Entry 3I3D (X-ray diffraction, 2.20 A resolution); this record covers chains A and C of the 4 polymer chains in the assembly.

# Chain A (and C)
Molecule: Beta-galactosidase
Source organism: Escherichia coli
Notes: EC 3.2.1.23; chain C of this document is another copy of the same molecule, construct and numbering; everything in this record applies to it too
UniProtKB: B8LFD6 (B8LFD6_ECOLI); residues 9-1023 here correspond to UniProt positions 10-1024 (UniProt number = residue number + 1)
Amino-acid sequence (1023 residues; numbered 1 to 1023; the number before each row is that of its first residue):
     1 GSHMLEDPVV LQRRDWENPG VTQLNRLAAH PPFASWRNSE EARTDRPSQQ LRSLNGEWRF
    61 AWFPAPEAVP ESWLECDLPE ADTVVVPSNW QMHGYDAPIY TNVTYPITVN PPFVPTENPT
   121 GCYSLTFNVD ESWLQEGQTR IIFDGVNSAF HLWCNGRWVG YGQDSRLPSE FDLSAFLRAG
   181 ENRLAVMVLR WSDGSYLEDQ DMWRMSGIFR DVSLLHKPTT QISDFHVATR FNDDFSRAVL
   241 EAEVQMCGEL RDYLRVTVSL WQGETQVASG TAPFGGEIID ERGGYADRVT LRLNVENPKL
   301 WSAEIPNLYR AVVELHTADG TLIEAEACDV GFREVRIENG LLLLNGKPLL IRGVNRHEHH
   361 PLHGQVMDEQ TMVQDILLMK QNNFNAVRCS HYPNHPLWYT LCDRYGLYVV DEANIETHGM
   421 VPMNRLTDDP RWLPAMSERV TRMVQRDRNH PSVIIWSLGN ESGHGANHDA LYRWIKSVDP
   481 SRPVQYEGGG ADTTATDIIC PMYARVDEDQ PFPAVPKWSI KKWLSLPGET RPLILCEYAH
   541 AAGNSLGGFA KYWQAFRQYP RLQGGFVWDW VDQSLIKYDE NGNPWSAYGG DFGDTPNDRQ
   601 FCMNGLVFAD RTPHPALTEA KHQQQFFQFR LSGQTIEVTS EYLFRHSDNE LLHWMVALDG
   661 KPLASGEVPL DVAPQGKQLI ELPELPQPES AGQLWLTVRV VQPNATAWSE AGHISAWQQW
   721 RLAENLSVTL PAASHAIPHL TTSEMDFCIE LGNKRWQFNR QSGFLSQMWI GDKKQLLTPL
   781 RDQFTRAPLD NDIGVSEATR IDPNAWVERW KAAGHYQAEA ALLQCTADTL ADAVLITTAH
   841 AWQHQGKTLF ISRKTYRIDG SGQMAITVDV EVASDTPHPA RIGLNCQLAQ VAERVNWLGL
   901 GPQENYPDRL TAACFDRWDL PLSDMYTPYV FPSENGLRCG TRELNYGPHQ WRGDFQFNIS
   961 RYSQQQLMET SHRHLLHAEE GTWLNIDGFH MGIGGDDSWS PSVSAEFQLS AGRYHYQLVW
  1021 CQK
Unresolved in the structure: 1-12
Sequence notes: expression tag (1-8); engineered mutation Ala542 (Met543 in B8LFD6)
Bound ions: Mg2+ site 1: Asp15, Asn18, Val21, Gln163, Asp193; Na+ site 1: Asp201, Phe601, Asn604 (together with 1-methylethyl 1-thio-galactoside); Mg2+ site 2: Glu416, His418, Glu461; Na+ site 2: Phe556, Tyr559, Leu562; Na+ site 3: Ser647, Glu650; Mg2+ site 3 near Gln718 (its only coordinating residue here); Na+ site 4: Pro932, Leu967, Thr970
Ligand contacts:
  - 1-methylethyl 1-thio-galactoside (IPT; 1-methylethyl 1-thio-beta-D-galactopyranoside), molecule 1: Asn102, Val103, Asp201, His418, Glu461, Met502, Tyr503, Glu537, His540, Trp568, Phe601, Asn604, Trp999
  - 1-methylethyl 1-thio-galactoside (IPT), molecule 2: Glu304, Ile305, Pro306, Tyr642, Arg645, His646, Asp648, Glu650, Gln702, Thr706, Trp708

# Chain A / chain C interface
Contacting residue pairs - 4 pairs, chain A then chain C:
  Asn232(A) - Asp233(C)
  Asp233(A) - Asn232(C)
  Asp233(A) - Asp233(C)  hydrogen bond (backbone-side chain)
  Arg237(A) - Asp234(C)  salt bridge
Other interface residues (no listed pair), chain A (4 interface residues in all): Asp234
Other interface residues (no listed pair), chain C (4 interface residues in all): Arg237

# Overview
Chain A and chain C each contribute 4 residues to their interface; the contacts include 1 hydrogen bond and 1
salt bridge. Among the polar pairs are Arg237(A)-Asp234(C) and Asp233(A)-Asp233(C). Ligands of chain A:
1-methylethyl 1-thio-galactoside.
Chain A and chain C are both Beta-galactosidase (Escherichia coli); the structure, E. COLI (lacZ)
BETA-GALACTOSIDASE (M542A) IN COMPLEX WITH IPTG, was determined by X-ray diffraction (same publication as 3I3B
and 3I3E).
